PDB entry 7JO9 | electron microscopy, 3.30 A resolution | chains B and J of the 11 polymer chains in the assembly

[Chain B]
Name: Histone H4
Organism: Homo sapiens
UniProt: P62805 (H4_HUMAN); residues 0-102 here correspond to UniProt positions 1-103 (UniProt number = residue number + 1)
Sequence (103 residues; numbered 0 to 102; the number before each row is that of its first residue; numbering starts at 0):
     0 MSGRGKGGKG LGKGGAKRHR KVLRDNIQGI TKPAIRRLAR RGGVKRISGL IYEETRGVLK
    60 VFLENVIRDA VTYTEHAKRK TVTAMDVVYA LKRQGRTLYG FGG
Disordered / not traced: 0-20, 102
UniProt features mapped onto this chain:
  - DNA-binding region: Lys16 to Lys20
  - modified residue: Ser1 (N-acetylserine), Arg3 (Asymmetric dimethylarginine), Lys5 (N6-(2-hydroxyisobutyryl)lysine), Lys8 (N6-(2-hydroxyisobutyryl)lysine), Lys12 (N6-(2-hydroxyisobutyryl)lysine), Lys16 (N6-(2-hydroxyisobutyryl)lysine), Lys20 (N6,N6,N6-trimethyllysine), Lys31 (N6-(2-hydroxyisobutyryl)lysine), Lys44 (N6-(2-hydroxyisobutyryl)lysine), Ser47 (Phosphoserine), Tyr51 (Phosphotyrosine), Lys59 (N6-(2-hydroxyisobutyryl)lysine), Lys77 (N6-(2-hydroxyisobutyryl)lysine), Lys79 (N6-(2-hydroxyisobutyryl)lysine), Thr80 (Phosphothreonine), Tyr88 (Phosphotyrosine), Lys91 (N6-(2-hydroxyisobutyryl)lysine)
  - cross-link (Glycyl lysine isopeptide (Lys-Gly)): Lys12 (interchain with G-Cter in SUMO2), Lys20 (interchain with G-Cter in SUMO2), Lys31 (interchain with G-Cter in SUMO2), Lys59 (interchain with G-Cter in SUMO2), Lys79 (interchain with G-Cter in SUMO2), Lys91 (interchain with G-Cter in SUMO2)

[Chain J]
Molecule: 147-nt DNA strand
Organism: synthetic construct
Sequence (147 nucleotides; numbered -73 to 73; the number before each row is that of its first residue; numbers below 1 keep their minus sign (DA-73 is residue -73)):
   -73 ATCGAGAATC CCGGTGCCGA GGCCGCTCAA TTGGTCGTAG ACAGCTCTAG CACCGCTTAA
   -13 ACGCACGTAC GCGCTGTCCC CCGCGTTTTA ACCGCCAAGG GGATTACTCC CTAGTCTCCA
    47 GGCACGTGTC AGATATATAC ATCCGAT
Disordered / not traced: -73, 73

[Interface between chain B and chain J]
Pairs across the interface - 11 pairs, chain B then chain J:
  Arg35(B) with DC8(J), salt bridge to the phosphate
  Arg45(B) with DC7(J), sugar contact; DC8(J), phosphate contact
  Ile46(B) with DC7(J), sugar contact; DC8(J), hydrogen bond to the phosphate
  Ser47(B) with DC7(J), phosphate contact
  Gly48(B) with DC7(J), hydrogen bond to the phosphate
  Arg78(B) with DG28(J), phosphate contact
  Lys79(B) with DG27(J), phosphate contact; DG28(J), hydrogen bond to the phosphate
  Thr80(B) with DG28(J), hydrogen bond to the phosphate
Also at the interface, not in a pair above, chain B (10 interface residues in all): Arg39, Lys44
Also at the interface, not in a pair above, chain J (5 interface residues in all): DA29

[In short]
10 residues of chain B and 5 residues of chain J are in contact, with 4 hydrogen bonds and 1 salt bridge.
Among the polar pairs are Ile46(B)-DC8(J), Gly48(B)-DC7(J) and Lys79(B)-DG28(J). From UniProt: a DNA-binding
region on chain B.
Chain B is Histone H4 (Homo sapiens) and chain J is a 147-nt DNA strand (synthetic construct); the structure,
1:1 cGAS-nucleosome complex, was determined by electron microscopy, deposited together with 7JOA.
